2XPX - chains A and B; structure by X-ray diffraction, 2.05 A resolution.

[Chain A]
Molecule: Apoptosis regulator BHRF1
Source organism: Human herpesvirus 4
Notes: fragment: bcl-2, residues 1-160
UniProtKB: P03182 (EAR_EBVB9); numbering as in UniProt (aligned over 1-160)
Chain sequence (173 residues; each row starts with the number of its first residue; numbers below 1 keep their minus sign (Met-12 is residue -12)):
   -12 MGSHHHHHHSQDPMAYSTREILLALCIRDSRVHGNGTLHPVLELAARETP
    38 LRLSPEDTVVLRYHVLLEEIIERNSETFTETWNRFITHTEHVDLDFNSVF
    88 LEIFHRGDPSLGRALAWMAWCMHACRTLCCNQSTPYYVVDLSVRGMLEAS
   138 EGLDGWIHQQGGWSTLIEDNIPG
Unresolved in the structure: -12 to 2, 94-95, 158-160
Differences from the reference sequence: expression tag (-12 to 0)
Swiss-Prot annotation at these positions:
  - region: Met1 to Arg18 (Interaction with host VRK2)
  - motif: Glu89 to Met109 (BH1), Gly142 to Asn157 (BH2)
  - glycosylation (N-linked (GlcNAc...) asparagine): Asn22, Asn118

[Chain B]
Molecule: Bcl-2 homologous antagonist/killer
Source organism: Homo sapiens
UniProtKB: Q16611 (BAK_HUMAN); residue numbers follow UniProt; this construct covers 67-92
Chain sequence (26 residues; row label = number of the first residue in the row):
    67 PSSTMGQVGRQLAIIGDDINRRYDSE
Unresolved in the structure: 67-68, 92
Swiss-Prot annotation at these positions:
  - motif: Val74 to Arg88 (BH3)

[How chain A and chain B interact]
Contacting residue pairs - 36 pairs, chain A then chain B:
  Leu53(A) - Tyr89(B)
  Ile57(A) - Ile85(B)  hydrophobic
  Ile57(A) - Arg88(B)
  Ile57(A) - Tyr89(B)
  Arg60(A) - Arg88(B)
  Asn61(A) - Ile81(B)
  Thr64(A) - Gln77(B)
  Thr64(A) - Ile81(B)
  Phe65(A) - Leu78(B)  hydrophobic
  Phe65(A) - Ile81(B)  hydrophobic
  Thr68(A) - Val74(B)
  Thr68(A) - Gln77(B)
  Arg71(A) - Thr70(B)
  Arg71(A) - Gln73(B)
  Arg71(A) - Val74(B)
  Phe72(A) - Met71(B)  hydrophobic
  His75(A) - Thr70(B)
  Asp82(A) - Met71(B)
  Ile90(A) - Gly75(B)
  Ile90(A) - Leu78(B)  hydrophobic
  Ser97(A) - Asn86(B)  hydrogen bond
  Leu98(A) - Asn86(B)
  Leu98(A) - Tyr89(B)  hydrophobic
  Gly99(A) - Gly82(B)
  Gly99(A) - Ile85(B)
  Gly99(A) - Asn86(B)  hydrogen bond (backbone-side chain)
  Arg100(A) - Ala79(B)
  Arg100(A) - Gly82(B)
  Arg100(A) - Asp83(B)  salt bridge
  Leu102(A) - Tyr89(B)
  Ala103(A) - Leu78(B)
  Ala103(A) - Ile81(B)  hydrophobic
  Ala103(A) - Gly82(B)
  Ala103(A) - Ile85(B)
  Trp107(A) - Val74(B)  hydrophobic
  Trp107(A) - Leu78(B)
Also at the interface, not in a pair above, chain A (22 interface residues in all): Thr76, Val86, Glu89
Also at the interface, not in a pair above, chain B (16 interface residues in all): Gly72
Interface features reported in the paper:
  - pairs named by the authors: Arg100(A)-Asp83(B) (salt bridge)
  - interface residues, chain B: Val74(B), Leu78(B), Ile81(B), Ile85(B)

[In short]
Chain A and chain B form an interface of 22 and 16 residues respectively; the contacts include 2 hydrogen
bonds and 1 salt bridge. Polar pairs include Arg100(A)-Asp83(B), Ser97(A)-Asn86(B) and Gly99(A)-Asn86(B). The
paper describes a salt bridge between Arg100(A) and Asp83(B). The paper reports interface residues Val74(B),
Leu78(B) and Ile81(B) among others.
Chain A is Apoptosis regulator BHRF1 (Human herpesvirus 4) and chain B is Bcl-2 homologous antagonist/killer
(Homo sapiens); the structure, Crystal structure of BHRF1:Bak BH3 complex, was determined by X-ray diffraction
(same publication as 2WH6 and 2V6Q).
